PDB entry 3GFY | X-ray diffraction, 2.60 A resolution | chains A and B

# Chain A (and B)
Protein: Klebsiella pneumoniae BlrP1
Source organism: Klebsiella pneumoniae subsp. pneumoniae MGH 78578
Notes: chain B of this document is another copy of the same molecule, construct and numbering; everything in this record applies to it too
UniProt: A6T8V8 (A6T8V8_KLEP7); numbering as in UniProt (aligned over 1-405)
Sequence (413 residues; row label = number of the first residue in the row; numbers below 1 keep their minus sign (Ile-7 is residue -7)):
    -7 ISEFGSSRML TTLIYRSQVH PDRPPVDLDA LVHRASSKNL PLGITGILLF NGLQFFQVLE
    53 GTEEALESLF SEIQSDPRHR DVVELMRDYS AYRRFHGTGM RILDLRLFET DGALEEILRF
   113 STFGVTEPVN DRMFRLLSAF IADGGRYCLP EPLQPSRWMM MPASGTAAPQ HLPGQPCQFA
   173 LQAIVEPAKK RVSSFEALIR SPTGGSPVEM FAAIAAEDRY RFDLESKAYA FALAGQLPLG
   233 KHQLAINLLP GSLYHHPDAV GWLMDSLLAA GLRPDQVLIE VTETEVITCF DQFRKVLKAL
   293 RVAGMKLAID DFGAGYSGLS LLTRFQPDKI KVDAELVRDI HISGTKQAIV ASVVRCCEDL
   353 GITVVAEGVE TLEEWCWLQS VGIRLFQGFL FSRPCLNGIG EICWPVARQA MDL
Unresolved in the structure: -7 to 0, 115-119, 156-157, 273-282, 303-313, 401-405 (chain B: -7 to 0, 154-159, 274-280, 301-313, 401-405)
Differences from the reference sequence: expression tag (-7 to 0)
Ligand contacts:
  - c-di-GMP (C2E; 9,9'-[(2R,3R,3aS,5S,7aR,9R,10R,10aS,12S,14aR)-3,5,10,12-tetrahydroxy-5,12-dioxidooctahydro-2H,7H-difuro[3,2-d:3',2'-j][1,3,7,9,2,8]tetraoxadiphosphacyclododecine-2,9-diyl]bis(2-amino-1,9-dihydro-6H-purin-6-one)): Phe171, Gln174, Glu188, Ala189, Leu190, Ile191, Arg192, Pro199, Phe203, Asp215, Lys219, Asn239, Leu240, Leu241, Glu272, Asp302, Glu359, Gly360, Val361, Glu362, Gly380, Phe381, Pro386
  - FMN (flavin mononucleotide): Tyr7, Leu23, Arg26, Ala27, Lys30, Asn31, Leu40, Phe47, Gln49, Leu51, Leu61, Glu64, Ile65, Asp68, Arg70, His71, Met92

# How chain A and chain B interact
Pairs across the interface (78):
  Met1(A) - Lys290(B)
  Asp80(A) - Arg293(B)  salt bridge
  Tyr81(A) - Lys290(B)
  Tyr81(A) - Val294(B)  hydrophobic
  Ala83(A) - Arg293(B)
  Ala83(A) - Val294(B)
  Ala83(A) - Gly296(B)
  Asn122(A) - Lys298(B)  hydrogen bond (backbone-side chain)
  Arg124(A) - Gln318(B)  hydrogen bond
  Arg124(A) - Leu352(B)  hydrogen bond (side chain-backbone)
  Arg124(A) - Gly353(B)
  Arg127(A) - Asp320(B)  hydrogen bond (side chain-backbone)
  Arg127(A) - Gly353(B)  hydrogen bond (side chain-backbone)
  Arg127(A) - Ile354(B)
  Arg127(A) - Thr355(B)  hydrogen bond
  Leu128(A) - Asp351(B)
  Leu128(A) - Leu352(B)
  Leu128(A) - Gly353(B)
  Arg138(A) - Arg347(B)
  Arg138(A) - Glu350(B)  salt bridge
  Arg138(A) - Asp351(B)  salt bridge
  Tyr139(A) - Asp351(B)  hydrogen bond
  Arg183(A) - Glu119(B)
  Lys233(A) - Val117(B)
  Lys233(A) - Thr118(B)
  Gln235(A) - Asn122(B)
  Arg265(A) - Val117(B)
  Asp267(A) - Gly116(B)
  Asp267(A) - Val117(B)  hydrogen bond (side chain-backbone)
  Gln268(A) - Thr118(B)
  Lys290(A) - Met1(B)  hydrogen bond
  Lys290(A) - Tyr81(B)
  Arg293(A) - Asp80(B)  salt bridge
  Arg293(A) - Tyr81(B)
  Arg293(A) - Ala83(B)
  Val294(A) - Tyr81(B)  hydrophobic
  Val294(A) - Ala83(B)
  Ala295(A) - Ala83(B)
  Gly296(A) - Ala83(B)
  Lys298(A) - Asn122(B)
  Leu314(A) - Thr337(B)
  Leu314(A) - Ile341(B)  hydrophobic
  Thr315(A) - Leu328(B)
  Thr315(A) - Thr337(B)
  Thr315(A) - Lys338(B)
  Thr315(A) - Ile341(B)
  Gln318(A) - Arg124(B)  hydrogen bond
  Gln318(A) - Thr337(B)
  Asp320(A) - Arg127(B)  hydrogen bond (backbone-side chain)
  Glu327(A) - Arg316(B)
  Leu328(A) - Thr315(B)
  Thr337(A) - Leu314(B)
  Thr337(A) - Gln318(B)
  Thr337(A) - Leu352(B)
  Lys338(A) - Thr315(B)
  Ala340(A) - Asp351(B)
  Ala340(A) - Leu352(B)  hydrophobic
  Ile341(A) - Leu314(B)  hydrophobic
  Ile341(A) - Thr315(B)
  Ser344(A) - Ser344(B)  hydrogen bond (backbone-side chain)
  Ser344(A) - Cys348(B)
  Arg347(A) - Arg138(B)
  Cys348(A) - Ala340(B)
  Cys348(A) - Ser344(B)
  Glu350(A) - Arg138(B)  salt bridge
  Asp351(A) - Leu128(B)
  Asp351(A) - Arg138(B)  salt bridge
  Asp351(A) - Tyr139(B)  hydrogen bond
  Asp351(A) - Ala340(B)
  Leu352(A) - Arg124(B)  hydrogen bond (backbone-side chain)
  Leu352(A) - Leu128(B)
  Leu352(A) - Thr337(B)
  Leu352(A) - Ala340(B)  hydrophobic
  Gly353(A) - Arg124(B)
  Gly353(A) - Arg127(B)  hydrogen bond (backbone-side chain)
  Gly353(A) - Leu128(B)
  Ile354(A) - Arg127(B)
  Thr355(A) - Arg127(B)  hydrogen bond
Other interface residues (no listed pair), chain A (49 interface residues in all): Ser82, Val121, Asp123, Ala131, Ser185, His234, Gly336, Val345
Other interface residues (no listed pair), chain B (47 interface residues in all): Ser82, Tyr84, Arg86, Val121, Asp123, Ala131, Gln235, Ala295, Gly336

# Overview
The interface between chain A and chain B involves 49 residues on one side and 47 on the other; the contacts
include 16 hydrogen bonds and 6 salt bridges. Polar contacts include Asp80(A)-Arg293(B), Arg138(A)-Glu350(B)
and Arg138(A)-Asp351(B). Chain A binds c-di-GMP and flavin mononucleotide.
Chain A and chain B are both Klebsiella pneumoniae BlrP1 (Klebsiella pneumoniae subsp. pneumoniae MGH 78578);
the structure, Klebsiella pneumoniae BlrP1 with FMN and cyclic diGMP, no metal ions, was determined by X-ray
diffraction together with 3GFX, 3GFZ, 3GG0 and 3GG1 from the same study.
